Entry 1FMC (X-ray diffraction, 1.80 A resolution); this record covers chains A and B.

# Chain A (and B)
Molecule: 7 alpha-hydroxysteroid dehydrogenase
Source organism: Escherichia coli
Notes: EC 1.1.1.159; chain B of this document is another copy of the same molecule, construct and numbering; everything in this record applies to it too
UniProtKB: P25529 (HDHA_ECOLI); numbering as in UniProt (aligned over 1-255)
Amino-acid sequence (255 residues; each row starts with the number of its first residue):
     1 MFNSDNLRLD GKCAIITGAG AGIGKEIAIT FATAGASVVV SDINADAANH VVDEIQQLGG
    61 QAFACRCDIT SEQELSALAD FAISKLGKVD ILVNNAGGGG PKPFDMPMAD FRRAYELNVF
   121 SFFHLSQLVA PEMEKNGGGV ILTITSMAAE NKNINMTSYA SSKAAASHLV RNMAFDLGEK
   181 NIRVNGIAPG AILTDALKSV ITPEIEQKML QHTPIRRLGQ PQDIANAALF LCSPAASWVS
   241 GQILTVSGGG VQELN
Small-molecule neighbours:
  - glycochenodeoxycholic acid (CHO): Gly97, Gly98, Gly99, Gly100, Pro101, Ser146, Met147, Ala148, Asn151, Tyr159, Pro189, Gly190, Ala191, Ala196, Leu197, Ser199, Val200, Met209, Gln252, Glu253, Leu254
  - NADH (NAI; 1,4-dihydronicotinamide adenine dinucleotide): Gly18, Gly20, Ala21, Gly22, Ile23, Gly24, Asp42, Ile43, Asn44, Cys67, Asp68, Ile69, Thr70, Asn95, Ala96, Gly97, Gly98, Leu117, Asn118, Ile144, Thr145, Ser146, Tyr159, Lys163, Pro189, Gly190, Ala191, Ile192, Thr194, Asp195, Ala196, Leu197

# Chain A / chain B interface
Residue-residue contacts - 94 pairs, chain A then chain B:
  Glu72(A) - Met108(B)
  Phe104(A) - Phe123(B)
  Phe104(A) - Ser126(B)
  Phe104(A) - Gln127(B)  hydrogen bond (backbone-side chain)
  Phe104(A) - Ala130(B)  hydrophobic
  Phe104(A) - Met173(B)  hydrophobic
  Phe104(A) - Asp176(B)
  Phe104(A) - Leu177(B)  hydrophobic
  Asp105(A) - Gln127(B)
  Met106(A) - Gln127(B)  hydrogen bond (backbone-side chain)
  Met108(A) - Glu72(B)
  Met108(A) - Phe120(B)
  Met108(A) - Phe123(B)  hydrophobic
  Met108(A) - His124(B)
  Met108(A) - Gln127(B)
  Phe111(A) - Phe120(B)  hydrophobic
  Phe111(A) - Phe123(B)  hydrophobic
  Arg112(A) - Glu72(B)  salt bridge
  Arg112(A) - Glu116(B)  salt bridge
  Arg112(A) - Phe120(B)
  Tyr115(A) - Tyr115(B)  hydrophobic
  Tyr115(A) - Val119(B)
  Tyr115(A) - Phe120(B)  hydrophobic
  Tyr115(A) - Ala165(B)
  Glu116(A) - Arg112(B)  salt bridge
  Val119(A) - Phe111(B)  hydrophobic
  Val119(A) - Tyr115(B)
  Phe120(A) - Met108(B)
  Phe120(A) - Phe111(B)  hydrophobic
  Phe120(A) - Arg112(B)
  Phe120(A) - Tyr115(B)  hydrophobic
  Phe123(A) - Phe104(B)
  Phe123(A) - Met108(B)  hydrophobic
  Phe123(A) - Phe111(B)  hydrophobic
  Phe123(A) - Thr157(B)
  His124(A) - Met108(B)
  Ser126(A) - Phe104(B)
  Gln127(A) - Phe104(B)  hydrogen bond (side chain-backbone)
  Gln127(A) - Asp105(B)
  Gln127(A) - Met106(B)  hydrogen bond (side chain-backbone)
  Gln127(A) - Met108(B)
  Ala148(A) - His168(B)  hydrogen bond (backbone-side chain)
  Ala149(A) - His168(B)  hydrogen bond (backbone-side chain)
  Glu150(A) - His168(B)
  Asn151(A) - His168(B)  hydrogen bond (backbone-side chain)
  Asn151(A) - Asn172(B)
  Lys152(A) - Arg171(B)
  Lys152(A) - Asn172(B)
  Lys152(A) - Phe175(B)
  Asn153(A) - Asn172(B)  hydrogen bond (backbone-side chain)
  Asn153(A) - Phe175(B)
  Ile154(A) - Phe175(B)
  Ile154(A) - Asp176(B)
  Ile154(A) - Glu179(B)
  Asn155(A) - Asp176(B)  hydrogen bond (backbone-side chain)
  Met156(A) - Asn172(B)
  Thr157(A) - Phe123(B)
  Thr157(A) - Leu169(B)
  Thr157(A) - Met173(B)
  Thr157(A) - Asp176(B)
  Ala160(A) - His168(B)
  Ala160(A) - Asn172(B)
  Ser161(A) - Ala165(B)
  Ser161(A) - Leu169(B)
  Ala164(A) - His168(B)
  Ala165(A) - Tyr115(B)
  Ala165(A) - Ser161(B)
  Ala165(A) - Ala165(B)  hydrophobic
  His168(A) - Ala148(B)  hydrogen bond (side chain-backbone)
  His168(A) - Ala149(B)  hydrogen bond (side chain-backbone)
  His168(A) - Glu150(B)
  His168(A) - Asn151(B)  hydrogen bond (side chain-backbone)
  His168(A) - Ala160(B)
  His168(A) - Ala164(B)
  Leu169(A) - Thr157(B)
  Leu169(A) - Ser161(B)
  Arg171(A) - Lys152(B)
  Asn172(A) - Asn151(B)  hydrogen bond (side chain-backbone)
  Asn172(A) - Lys152(B)
  Asn172(A) - Asn153(B)  hydrogen bond (side chain-backbone)
  Asn172(A) - Met156(B)
  Asn172(A) - Ala160(B)
  Met173(A) - Phe104(B)  hydrophobic
  Met173(A) - Thr157(B)
  Phe175(A) - Lys152(B)
  Phe175(A) - Asn153(B)
  Phe175(A) - Ile154(B)
  Asp176(A) - Phe104(B)
  Asp176(A) - Asn153(B)
  Asp176(A) - Ile154(B)
  Asp176(A) - Asn155(B)  hydrogen bond (side chain-backbone)
  Asp176(A) - Thr157(B)
  Leu177(A) - Phe104(B)  hydrophobic
  Glu179(A) - Ile154(B)
Interface residues without a listed pair, chain A (39 interface residues in all): Ala130

# Overview
Chain A and chain B each contribute 39 residues to their interface, with 15 hydrogen bonds and 3 salt bridges.
Polar contacts include Arg112(A)-Glu72(B), Arg112(A)-Glu116(B) and Phe104(A)-Gln127(B). Chain A binds
glycochenodeoxycholic acid and NADH.
Chain A and chain B are both 7 alpha-hydroxysteroid dehydrogenase (Escherichia coli); the structure,
7-alpha-hydroxysteroid dehydrogenase complex with NADH and 7-oxo glycochenodeoxycholic acid, was determined by
X-ray diffraction together with 1AHH and 1AHI from the same study.
